4DJO - chains A and B; structure by X-ray diffraction, 1.78 A resolution.

# Chain A (and B)
Protein: Pol polyprotein
Organism: Human immunodeficiency virus 1
Notes: chain B of this document is another copy of the same molecule, construct and numbering; everything in this record applies to it too
UniProt: Q90K99 (Q90K99_9HIV1); residues 1-99 here = UniProt positions 1-99
Sequence (99 residues; row label = number of the first residue in the row):
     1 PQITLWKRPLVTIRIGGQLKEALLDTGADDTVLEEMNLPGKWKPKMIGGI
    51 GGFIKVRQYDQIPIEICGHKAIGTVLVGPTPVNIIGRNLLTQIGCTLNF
Construct notes: engineered mutation Lys7 (Gln in Q90K99)
Ligand contacts: MK5 (2-[(dichloroacetyl)amino]ethyl [(2S,3R)-3-hydroxy-4-{[(4-methoxyphenyl)sulfonyl][(2S)-2-methylbutyl]amino}-1-phenylbutan-2-yl]carbamate): Leu23, Asp25, Gly27, Ala28, Asp29, Asp30, Val32, Ile47, Gly48, Gly49, Ile50, Thr80, Pro81, Val82, Ile84

# How chain A and chain B interact
Residue-residue contacts - 100 pairs, chain A then chain B:
  Pro1(A) with Leu97(B); Asn98(B); Phe99(B), hydrogen bond (backbone-backbone)
  Gln2(A) with Thr96(B), hydrogen bond; Leu97(B); Asn98(B), hydrogen bond
  Ile3(A) with Thr96(B); Leu97(B), hydrogen bond (backbone-backbone); Phe99(B), hydrophobic
  Thr4(A) with Thr96(B)
  Leu5(A) with Thr26(B); Arg87(B), hydrogen bond (backbone-side chain); Leu90(B), hydrophobic; Thr91(B); Cys95(B)
  Trp6(A) with Arg87(B), hydrogen bond (backbone-side chain); Thr91(B)
  Lys7(A) with Arg87(B), hydrogen bond (backbone-side chain)
  Arg8(A) with Asp29(B), salt bridge; Arg87(B)
  Pro9(A) with Thr26(B); Arg87(B); Leu97(B), hydrophobic
  Leu23(A) with Gly27(B)
  Leu24(A) with Thr26(B), hydrogen bond (backbone-side chain); Leu97(B), hydrophobic; Phe99(B), hydrophobic
  Asp25(A) with Asp25(B); Thr26(B); Gly27(B)
  Thr26(A) with Leu5(B); Pro9(B); Leu24(B), hydrogen bond (side chain-backbone); Asp25(B); Thr26(B), hydrogen bond (side chain-backbone); Leu97(B)
  Gly27(A) with Leu23(B); Asp25(B), hydrogen bond (backbone-side chain)
  Asp29(A) with Arg8(B), salt bridge
  Gly48(A) with Ile50(B)
  Gly49(A) with Ile50(B)
  Ile50(A) with Ile47(B), hydrophobic; Gly49(B); Ile50(B), hydrogen bond (backbone-backbone); Ile54(B); Thr80(B)
  Gly51(A) with Ile50(B), hydrogen bond (backbone-backbone); Gly51(B); Gly52(B)
  Gly52(A) with Ile50(B); Gly51(B)
  Ile54(A) with Ile50(B), hydrophobic; Gly51(B)
  His69(A) with Phe99(B)
  Thr80(A) with Ile50(B)
  Pro81(A) with Gly49(B); Ile50(B)
  Arg87(A) with Leu5(B), hydrogen bond (side chain-backbone); Trp6(B), hydrogen bond (side chain-backbone); Lys7(B); Arg8(B); Pro9(B)
  Leu90(A) with Leu5(B), hydrophobic
  Thr91(A) with Leu5(B); Trp6(B)
  Ile93(A) with Phe99(B)
  Gly94(A) with Asn98(B); Phe99(B)
  Cys95(A) with Leu5(B); Leu97(B), hydrophobic; Asn98(B); Phe99(B), hydrophobic
  Thr96(A) with Gln2(B), hydrogen bond; Ile3(B); Thr4(B); Thr96(B); Leu97(B); Asn98(B), hydrogen bond (backbone-backbone)
  Leu97(A) with Pro1(B); Gln2(B); Ile3(B), hydrogen bond (backbone-backbone); Pro9(B), hydrophobic; Leu24(B), hydrophobic; Thr26(B); Cys95(B), hydrophobic; Thr96(B); Leu97(B), hydrophobic
  Asn98(A) with Pro1(B); Gln2(B), hydrogen bond; Gly94(B); Cys95(B); Thr96(B), hydrogen bond (backbone-backbone); Asn98(B), hydrogen bond
  Phe99(A) with Pro1(B), hydrogen bond (backbone-backbone); Ile3(B), hydrophobic; Cys67(B), hydrophobic; His69(B); Ile93(B); Gly94(B); Cys95(B), hydrophobic
Also at the interface, not in a pair above, chain A (40 interface residues in all): Val32, Ile47, Phe53, Ile66, Cys67, Ile84
Also at the interface, not in a pair above, chain B (38 interface residues in all): Val32, Gly48, Pro81, Ile84

# Overview
Chain A and chain B form an interface of 40 and 38 residues respectively, with 22 hydrogen bonds and 2 salt
bridges. Polar contacts include Arg8(A)-Asp29(B), Gln2(A)-Thr96(B) and Gln2(A)-Asn98(B). Bound to chain A:
compound MK5.
Both chains are Pol polyprotein (Human immunodeficiency virus 1). Entry 4DJO (Crystal Structure of wild-type
HIV-1 Protease in Complex with MKP56) was determined by X-ray diffraction (same publication as 4DJP, 4DJQ and
4DJR).
